9C1K - chains W and Y of the 40 polymer chains in the assembly; structure by electron microscopy, 2.68 A resolution.

[Chain W (and Y)]
Name: Outer capsid glycoprotein VP7
Source organism: Simian rotavirus A strain RRV
Notes: chain Y of this document is another copy of the same molecule, construct and numbering; everything in this record applies to it too
UniProtKB: P12476 (VP7_ROTRH); numbering as in UniProt (aligned over 1-326)
Sequence (326 residues; numbered 1 to 326; the number before each row is that of its first residue):
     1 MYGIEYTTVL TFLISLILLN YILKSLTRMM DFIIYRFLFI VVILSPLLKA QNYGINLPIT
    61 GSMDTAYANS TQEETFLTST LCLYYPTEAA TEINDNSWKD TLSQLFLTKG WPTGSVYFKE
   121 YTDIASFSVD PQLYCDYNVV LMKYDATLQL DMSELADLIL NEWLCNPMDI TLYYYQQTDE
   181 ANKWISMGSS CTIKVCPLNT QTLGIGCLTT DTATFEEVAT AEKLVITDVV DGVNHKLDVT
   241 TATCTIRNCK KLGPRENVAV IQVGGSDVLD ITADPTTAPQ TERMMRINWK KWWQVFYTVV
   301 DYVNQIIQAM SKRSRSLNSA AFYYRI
Disordered / not traced: 1-50
Disulfides: Cys82-Cys135, Cys165-Cys249, Cys191-Cys244, Cys196-Cys207
Covalently attached groups: N-acetylglucosamine (NAG) linked to Asn69
Metal / ion sites: Ca2+ site 1: Asp95 (shared with Gly206(Y), Thr214(Y), Glu216(Y) of chain Y); Ca2+ site 2: Asp151, Glu154, Glu222, Leu224; Ca2+ site 3: Gln177, Asp228, Val229, Asp231 (shared with 1 residue of chain X); Ca2+ site 4: Gly206, Thr214, Glu216 (shared with 1 residue of chain X); Ca2+ site 5: Asp270, Thr272, Asp274, Thr277; Ca2+ site 6: Asp301 (shared with Gln177(Y), Asp228(Y), Val229(Y), Asp231(Y) of chain Y)

[Interface between chain W and chain Y]
Residue-residue contacts (60):
  Glu92(W) with Glu217(Y)
  Asp95(W) with Gly206(Y); Glu216(Y)
  Ser97(W) with Gly206(Y)
  Thr101(W) with Ile205(Y); Gly206(Y)
  Gln104(W) with Ile205(Y)
  Leu105(W) with Val230(Y), hydrophobic; Val233(Y), hydrophobic
  Thr108(W) with Val233(Y)
  Lys109(W) with Asp231(Y), salt bridge
  Gly264(W) with Gln149(Y)
  Gly265(W) with Gln149(Y), hydrogen bond (backbone-side chain)
  Ser266(W) with Ser266(Y), hydrogen bond; Asp267(Y), hydrogen bond (side chain-backbone); Val268(Y)
  Glu282(W) with Thr276(Y)
  Met285(W) with Pro275(Y); Thr276(Y)
  Arg286(W) with Gln149(Y); Val268(Y), hydrogen bond (side chain-backbone); Pro275(Y)
  Ile287(W) with Pro275(Y), hydrophobic
  Asn288(W) with Gln149(Y); Leu150(Y); Ser153(Y), hydrogen bond; Val268(Y), hydrogen bond (side chain-backbone)
  Trp289(W) with Leu150(Y)
  Lys290(W) with Leu150(Y); Glu222(Y)
  Lys291(W) with Glu217(Y); Val218(Y); Thr220(Y)
  Trp293(W) with Glu216(Y); Glu217(Y)
  Gln294(W) with Thr227(Y); Asp228(Y), hydrogen bond (side chain-backbone)
  Tyr297(W) with Pro197(Y); Glu216(Y); Val218(Y), hydrophobic; Asp228(Y); Val230(Y), hydrophobic
  Thr298(W) with Asp228(Y); Ala273(Y); Pro275(Y)
  Val300(W) with Val230(Y), hydrophobic
  Asp301(W) with Asp228(Y); Val229(Y); Val230(Y); Asp231(Y), hydrogen bond (side chain-backbone)
  Tyr302(W) with Glu180(Y); Lys183(Y), hydrogen bond; Asp228(Y); Ala273(Y); Asp274(Y); Pro275(Y)
  Gln305(W) with Asp274(Y); Thr276(Y)
  Ile306(W) with Pro275(Y), hydrophobic; Thr276(Y)
Also at the interface, not in a pair above, chain Y (31 interface residues in all): Asp151, Ala219, Ile226, Leu269, Asp270

[In short]
The interface between chain W and chain Y involves 28 residues on one side and 31 on the other, with 9
hydrogen bonds and 1 salt bridge. Polar pairs include Lys109(W)-Asp231(Y), Gly265(W)-Gln149(Y) and
Ser266(W)-Ser266(Y). N-acetylglucosamine is covalently linked to Asn69(W).
Both chains are Outer capsid glycoprotein VP7 (Simian rotavirus A strain RRV). Entry 9C1K (Rhesus rotavirus
(empty structure at 2.68 Angstrom resolution)) was determined by electron microscopy.
